6L5Y - chains A and C of the 4 polymer chains in the assembly; structure by X-ray diffraction, 1.65 A resolution.

# Chain A (and C)
Name: Hemoglobin subunit alpha
Organism: Homo sapiens
Notes: chain C of this document is another copy of the same molecule, construct and numbering; everything in this record applies to it too
UniProtKB: P69905 (HBA_HUMAN); residues 1-141 here correspond to UniProt positions 2-142 (UniProt number = residue number + 1)
Amino-acid sequence (141 residues; each row starts with the number of its first residue):
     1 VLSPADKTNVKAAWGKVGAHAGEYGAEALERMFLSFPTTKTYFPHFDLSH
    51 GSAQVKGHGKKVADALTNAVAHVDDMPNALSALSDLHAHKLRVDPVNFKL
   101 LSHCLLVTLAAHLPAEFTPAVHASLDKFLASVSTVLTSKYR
Swiss-Prot annotation at these positions:
  - binding site (O2): H58
  - binding site (heme b): H87
  - site: T8, N9 (Microbial infection: Cleavage), K11 (Not glycated), A13, W14 (Microbial infection: Cleavage), Y24, G25 (Microbial infection: Cleavage), L29, E30 (Microbial infection: Cleavage), H45, F46 (Microbial infection: Cleavage), D47, L48 (Microbial infection: Cleavage), S52, A53 (Microbial infection: Cleavage), V55, K56 (Microbial infection: Cleavage), K56 (Not glycated), G59, K60 (Microbial infection: Cleavage), K60 (Not glycated), K90 (Not glycated), L91, R92 (Microbial infection: Cleavage), K99 (Not glycated), L106, V107 (Microbial infection: Cleavage), T108, L109 (Microbial infection: Cleavage), V121, H122 (Microbial infection: Cleavage), S133, T134 (Microbial infection: Cleavage)
  - modified residue: S3 (Phosphoserine), K7 (N6-succinyllysine), T8 (Phosphothreonine), K11 (N6-succinyllysine), K16 (N6-acetyllysine), Y24 (Phosphotyrosine), S35 (Phosphoserine), K40 (N6-succinyllysine), S49 (Phosphoserine), S102 (Phosphoserine), T108 (Phosphothreonine), S124 (Phosphoserine), S131 (Phosphoserine), T134 (Phosphothreonine), T137 (Phosphothreonine), S138 (Phosphoserine)
  - glycosylation (N-linked (Glc) (glycation) lysine): K7, K16, K40, K61

# Chain A / chain C interface
Contacting residue pairs - 16 pairs, chain A then chain C:
  V1(A) with S138(C), hydrogen bond (backbone-side chain); K139(C); Y140(C), hydrophobic
  L2(A) with Y140(C)
  S3(A) with Y140(C); R141(C)
  P4(A) with Y140(C)
  K127(A) with K139(C), hydrogen bond (side chain-backbone)
  S138(A) with V1(C), hydrogen bond (side chain-backbone)
  K139(A) with K127(C), hydrogen bond (backbone-side chain)
  Y140(A) with V1(C), hydrophobic; L2(C); S3(C); P4(C)
  R141(A) with S3(C); P4(C)
Also at the interface, not in a pair above, chain A (13 interface residues in all): D6, P77, T134, V135
Also at the interface, not in a pair above, chain C (13 interface residues in all): D6, P77, T134, V135

# Overview
The chain A/chain C interface involves 13 residues from each chain; the contacts include 4 hydrogen bonds.
Polar pairs include V1(A)-S138(C) and K127(A)-K139(C). UniProt lists O2-binding residue H58(A) and heme
b-binding residue H87(A) on chain A.
Both chains are Hemoglobin subunit alpha (Homo sapiens). Entry 6L5Y (Carbonmonoxy human hemoglobin A in the R2
quaternary structure at 140 K: Light (2 min)) was determined by X-ray diffraction, deposited together with
6KA9, 6KAE, 6KAH, 6KAI, 6KAO, 6KAP and 11 further entries.
